Entry 5O66 (electron microscopy, 5.90 A resolution (low resolution: residue-level contacts below are approximate; hydrogen-bond / salt-bridge calls are withheld)); this record covers chains I and L of the 15 polymer chains in the assembly.

# Chain I
Protein: Multidrug efflux pump subunit AcrA
Source organism: Escherichia coli O157:H7
Reference sequence: P0AE07 (ACRA_ECO57); residue numbers follow UniProt; this construct covers 25-397
Amino-acid sequence (373 residues; each row starts with the number of its first residue):
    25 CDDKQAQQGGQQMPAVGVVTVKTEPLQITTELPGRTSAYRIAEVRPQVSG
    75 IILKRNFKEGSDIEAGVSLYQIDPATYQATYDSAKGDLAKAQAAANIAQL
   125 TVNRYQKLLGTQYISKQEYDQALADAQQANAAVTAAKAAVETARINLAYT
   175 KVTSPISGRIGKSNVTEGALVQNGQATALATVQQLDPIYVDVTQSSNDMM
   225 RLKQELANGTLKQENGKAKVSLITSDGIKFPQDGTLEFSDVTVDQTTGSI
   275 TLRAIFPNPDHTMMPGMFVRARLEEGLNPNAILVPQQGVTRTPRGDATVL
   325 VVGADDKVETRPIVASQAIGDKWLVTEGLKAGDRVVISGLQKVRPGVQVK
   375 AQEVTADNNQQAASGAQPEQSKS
Disordered / not traced: 25-37, 378-397
Sequence notes: conflict Met223 (Phe in P0AE07), Met224 (Leu in P0AE07), Met287 (Leu in P0AE07), Met288 (Leu in P0AE07)
UniProt features mapped onto this chain:
  - lipidation: Cys25 (N-palmitoyl cysteine)

# Chain L
Protein: Multidrug efflux pump subunit AcrB
Source organism: Escherichia coli K12
Reference sequence: P31224 (ACRB_ECOLI); residue numbers follow UniProt; this construct covers 1-1049
Amino-acid sequence (1049 residues; row label = number of the first residue in the row):
     1 MPNFFIDRPIFAWVIAIIIMLAGGLAILKLPVAQYPTIAPPAVTISASYP
    51 GADAKTVQDTVTQVIEQNMNGIDNLMYMSSNSDSTGTVQITLTFESGTDA
   101 DIAQVQVQNKLQLAMPLLPQEVQQQGVSVEKSSSSFLMVVGVINTDGTMT
   151 QEDISDYVAANMKDAISRTSGVGDVQLFGSQYAMRIWMNPNELNKFQLTP
   201 VDVITAIKAQNAQVAAGQLGGTPPVKGQQLNASIIAQTRLTSTEEFGKIL
   251 LKVNQDGSRVLLRDVAKIELGGENYDIIAEFNGQPASGLGIKLATGANAL
   301 DTAAAIRAELAKMEPFFPSGLKIVYPYDTTPFVKISIHEVVKTLVEAIIL
   351 VFLVMYLFLQNFRATLIPTIAVPVVLLGTFAVLAAFGFSINTLTMFGMVL
   401 AIGLLVDDAIVVVENVERVMAEEGLPPKEATRKSMGQIQGALVGIAMVLS
   451 AVFVPMAFFGGSTGAIYRQFSITIVSAMALSVLVALILTPALCATMLKPI
   501 AKGDHGEGKKGFFGWFNRMFEKSTHHYTDSVGGILRSTGRYLVLYLIIVV
   551 GMAYLFVRLPSSFLPDEDQGVFMTMVQLPAGATQERTQKVLNEVTHYYLT
   601 KEKNNVESVFAVNGFGFAGRGQNTGIAFVSLKDWADRPGEENKVEAITMR
   651 ATRAFSQIKDAMVFAFNLPAIVELGTATGFDFELIDQAGLGHEKLTQARN
   701 QLLAEAAKHPDMLTSVRPNGLEDTPQFKIDIDQEKAQALGVSINDINTTL
   751 GAAWGGSYVNDFIDRGRVKKVYVMSEAKYRMLPDDIGDWYVRAADGQMVP
   801 FSAFSSSRWEYGSPRLERYNGLPSMEILGQAAPGKSTGEAMELMEQLASK
   851 LPTGVGYDWTGMSYQERLSGNQAPSLYAISLIVVFLCLAALYESWSIPFS
   901 VMLVVPLGVIGALLAATFRGLTNDVYFQVGLLTTIGLSAKNAILIVEFAK
   951 DLMDKEGKGLIEATLDAVRMRLRPILMTSLAFILGVMPLVISTGAGSGAQ
  1001 NAVGTGVMGGMVTATVLAIFFVPVFFVVVRRRFSRKNEDIEHSHTVDHH
Disordered / not traced: 1034-1049
UniProt features mapped onto this chain:
  - mutagenesis: His526 (H526Y: Partially restores chloramphenicol resistance to an AcrZ G30R mutant)

# Interface between chain I and chain L
Contacting residue pairs - 68 pairs, chain I then chain L:
  Ala39(I) with Lys659(L)
  Val40(I) with Lys659(L)
  Gly41(I) with Lys659(L)
  Glu55(I) with Asp788(L)
  Leu56(I) with Tyr790(L)
  Pro57(I) with Asn191(L); Asn194(L); Tyr790(L)
  Ser219(I) with Pro800(L); Ser802(L); Ala803(L)
  Asn221(I) with Ser802(L); Ala803(L)
  Asp222(I) with Ser802(L)
  Ser249(I) with Glu192(L); Lys195(L)
  Gln269(I) with Leu739(L)
  Thr270(I) with Leu739(L); Ala793(L); Asp795(L); Gln797(L); Val799(L)
  Thr271(I) with Gln797(L); Met798(L); Pro800(L)
  Gly272(I) with Leu739(L)
  Ser273(I) with Pro800(L)
  Met291(I) with Lys195(L); Phe196(L)
  Phe292(I) with Asn191(L); Asn194(L); Lys195(L); Gln197(L)
  Val293(I) with Lys195(L)
  Arg294(I) with Asn189(L); Asn191(L); Glu192(L)
  Gln310(I) with Leu782(L)
  Gln311(I) with Arg586(L); Asp660(L)
  Arg315(I) with Trp809(L); Tyr811(L)
  Thr316(I) with Tyr811(L)
  Pro317(I) with Tyr811(L)
  Arg318(I) with Glu810(L); Tyr811(L)
  Gly319(I) with Trp809(L)
  Gln341(I) with Pro783(L); Asp784(L)
  Ala342(I) with Leu782(L); Pro783(L); Asp784(L)
  Ile343(I) with Leu782(L); Asp784(L)
  Gly344(I) with Leu782(L)
  Trp347(I) with Trp809(L)
  Ser362(I) with Lys659(L); Asp660(L)
  Gly363(I) with Lys659(L); Asp660(L)
  Leu364(I) with Pro579(L); Asp660(L)
  Gln365(I) with Leu578(L); Pro579(L); Asp660(L); Ala661(L)
  Lys366(I) with Ile658(L); Lys659(L)
Interface residues without a listed pair, chain I (43 interface residues in all): Arg59, Thr217, Gln218, Asp250, Asp268, Ile361, Arg368
Interface residues without a listed pair, chain L (39 interface residues in all): Gln577, Gln657, Met662, Asn700, Pro725, Tyr779, Ser805, Arg808

# Summary
43 residues of chain I face 39 of chain L across their interface. UniProt lists one mutagenesis site on chain
L.
Here chain I is Multidrug efflux pump subunit AcrA (Escherichia coli O157:H7) and chain L is Multidrug efflux
pump subunit AcrB (Escherichia coli K12). Entry 5O66 (Asymmetric AcrABZ-TolC) was determined by electron
microscopy together with 5NG5, 5V5S and 5NC5 from the same study.
